PDB entry 4GWT | X-ray diffraction, 2.25 A resolution | chain A

Chain A:
Protein: Peptidyl-prolyl cis-trans isomerase NIMA-interacting 1
Notes: EC 5.2.1.8; fragment: WW domain from Pin1, (6-39)
UniProt: Q13526 (PIN1_HUMAN); numbering as in UniProt (aligned over 6-39)
Sequence (36 residues; row label = number of the first residue in the row):
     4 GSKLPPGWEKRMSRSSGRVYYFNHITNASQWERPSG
Unresolved in the structure: 4-5, 39
Differences from the reference sequence: linker (4-5)
Small-molecule neighbours: (2S)-2-hydroxybutanedioic acid (LMR): P9, G10, H27, I28
Reported in the primary citation:
  - binding site for (2S)-2-hydroxybutanedioic acid: S16 to R21

In short:
Ligands of chain A: (2S)-2-hydroxybutanedioic acid. From the paper: a binding site for
(2S)-2-hydroxybutanedioic acid at S16.
Chain A is Peptidyl-prolyl cis-trans isomerase NIMA-interacting 1; the structure, Structure of racemic Pin1 WW
domain cocrystallized with DL-malic acid, was determined by X-ray diffraction (same publication as 4GWV).
